PDB entry 4ZVX | X-ray diffraction, 1.90 A resolution | chains A and B

== Chain A (and B) ==
Name: Alpha-aminoadipic semialdehyde dehydrogenase
Source organism: Homo sapiens
Notes: EC 1.2.1.31, 1.2.1.3, 1.2.1.8; chain B of this document is another copy of the same molecule, construct and numbering; everything in this record applies to it too
UniProt: P49419 (AL7A1_HUMAN), isoform P49419-2; residues 1-511 here = UniProt positions 1-511
Amino-acid sequence (513 residues; each row starts with the number of its first residue; numbers below 1 keep their minus sign (Gly-1 is residue -1)):
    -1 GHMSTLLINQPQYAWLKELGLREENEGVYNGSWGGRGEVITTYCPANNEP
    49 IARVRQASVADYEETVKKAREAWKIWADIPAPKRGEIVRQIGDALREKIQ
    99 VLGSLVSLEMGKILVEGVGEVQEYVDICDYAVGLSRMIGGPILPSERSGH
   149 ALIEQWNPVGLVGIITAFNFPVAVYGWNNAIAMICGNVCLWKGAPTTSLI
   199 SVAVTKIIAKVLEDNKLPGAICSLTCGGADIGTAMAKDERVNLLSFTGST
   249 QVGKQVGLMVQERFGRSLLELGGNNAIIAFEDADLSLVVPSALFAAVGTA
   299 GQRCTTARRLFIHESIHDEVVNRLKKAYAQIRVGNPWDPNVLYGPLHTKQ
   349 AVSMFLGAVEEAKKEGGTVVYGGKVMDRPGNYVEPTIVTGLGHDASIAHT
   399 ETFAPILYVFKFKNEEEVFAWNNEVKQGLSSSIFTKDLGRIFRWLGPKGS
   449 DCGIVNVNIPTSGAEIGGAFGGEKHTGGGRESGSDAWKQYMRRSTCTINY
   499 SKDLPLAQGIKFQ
Not modelled in the structure: -1 to 2, 459-481, 500-511
Differences from the reference sequence: expression tag (-1 to 0)
Reported in the primary citation:
  - conformationally variable residues (order/disorder transition): Thr459 to Gly481, Lys500 to Gln511
  - catalytic residues: Cys302 (citing earlier work)
  - specificity-determining residues: Trp175 (proposed by the authors, not directly observed)

== How chain A and chain B interact ==
Pairs across the interface - 67 pairs, chain A then chain B:
  Trp71(A) with Pro445(B); Lys446(B)
  Lys72(A) with Lys446(B), hydrogen bond (backbone-side chain)
  Asp76(A) with Lys446(B), salt bridge
  His148(A) with Ile457(B)
  Gln153(A) with Leu443(B)
  Asn155(A) with Leu443(B), hydrogen bond (side chain-backbone); Gly444(B); Pro445(B)
  Thr248(A) with Phe262(B)
  Lys252(A) with Glu260(B), salt bridge; Phe262(B)
  Gly255(A) with Gln259(B)
  Leu256(A) with Leu256(B); Gln259(B); Glu260(B)
  Gln259(A) with Gly255(B); Leu256(B)
  Glu260(A) with Lys252(B), salt bridge; Leu256(B)
  Phe262(A) with Thr248(B); Lys252(B); Leu269(B), hydrophobic
  Leu269(A) with Phe262(B), hydrophobic
  Leu443(A) with Gln153(B); Asn155(B), hydrogen bond (backbone-side chain); Cys494(B), hydrophobic; Ile496(B), hydrophobic
  Gly444(A) with Asn155(B)
  Pro445(A) with Trp71(B); Asn155(B)
  Lys446(A) with Trp71(B); Lys72(B), hydrogen bond (side chain-backbone); Asp76(B), salt bridge
  Ser448(A) with Arg490(B), hydrogen bond (backbone-side chain)
  Cys450(A) with Ser492(B)
  Gly451(A) with Ser492(B); Thr493(B), hydrogen bond (backbone-backbone)
  Ile452(A) with Thr493(B)
  Val453(A) with Thr493(B), hydrogen bond (backbone-backbone); Cys494(B); Thr495(B), hydrogen bond (backbone-backbone)
  Asn454(A) with Thr495(B)
  Val455(A) with Thr495(B), hydrogen bond (backbone-backbone); Ile496(B); Asn497(B), hydrogen bond (backbone-backbone)
  Asn456(A) with Asn497(B), hydrogen bond (backbone-side chain)
  Ile457(A) with His148(B); Thr495(B); Asn497(B)
  Asp483(A) with Asp483(B)
  Arg490(A) with Pro445(B); Ser448(B), hydrogen bond (side chain-backbone); Asp449(B)
  Ser492(A) with Cys450(B); Gly451(B)
  Thr493(A) with Gly451(B), hydrogen bond (backbone-backbone); Ile452(B); Val453(B), hydrogen bond (backbone-backbone)
  Cys494(A) with Leu443(B), hydrophobic; Val453(B)
  Thr495(A) with Val453(B), hydrogen bond (backbone-backbone); Asn454(B); Val455(B), hydrogen bond (backbone-backbone)
  Ile496(A) with Val455(B)
  Asn497(A) with Val455(B), hydrogen bond (backbone-backbone); Asn456(B), hydrogen bond (side chain-backbone)
Interface residues without a listed pair, chain A (42 interface residues in all): Ala75, Pro156, Leu267, Leu285, Asp449, Lys486, Arg491
Interface residues without a listed pair, chain B (42 interface residues in all): Ala75, Pro156, Leu267, Leu285, Lys486, Arg491

== Overview ==
Chain A and chain B each contribute 42 residues to their interface; the contacts include 18 hydrogen bonds and
4 salt bridges. Polar contacts include Asp76(A)-Lys446(B), Lys252(A)-Glu260(B) and Lys72(A)-Lys446(B). The
paper reports the catalytic residue Cys302(A); the specificity determinant Trp175(A).
Chain A and chain B are both Alpha-aminoadipic semialdehyde dehydrogenase (Homo sapiens); the structure,
Structure of apo human ALDH7A1 in space group P4212, was determined by X-ray diffraction together with 4ZUK,
4ZUL, 4ZVW and 4ZVY from the same study.
